7QRU - chains A and B of the 8 polymer chains in the assembly; structure by electron microscopy, 2.24 A resolution.

[Chain A]
Protein: Na+/H+ antiporter subunit A
Source organism: Alkalihalophilus pseudofirmus
UniProtKB: A0A1Q9PN15 (A0A1Q9PN15_ALKPS); residue numbers follow UniProt; this construct covers 1-805
Sequence (805 residues; numbered 1 to 805; the number before each row is that of its first residue):
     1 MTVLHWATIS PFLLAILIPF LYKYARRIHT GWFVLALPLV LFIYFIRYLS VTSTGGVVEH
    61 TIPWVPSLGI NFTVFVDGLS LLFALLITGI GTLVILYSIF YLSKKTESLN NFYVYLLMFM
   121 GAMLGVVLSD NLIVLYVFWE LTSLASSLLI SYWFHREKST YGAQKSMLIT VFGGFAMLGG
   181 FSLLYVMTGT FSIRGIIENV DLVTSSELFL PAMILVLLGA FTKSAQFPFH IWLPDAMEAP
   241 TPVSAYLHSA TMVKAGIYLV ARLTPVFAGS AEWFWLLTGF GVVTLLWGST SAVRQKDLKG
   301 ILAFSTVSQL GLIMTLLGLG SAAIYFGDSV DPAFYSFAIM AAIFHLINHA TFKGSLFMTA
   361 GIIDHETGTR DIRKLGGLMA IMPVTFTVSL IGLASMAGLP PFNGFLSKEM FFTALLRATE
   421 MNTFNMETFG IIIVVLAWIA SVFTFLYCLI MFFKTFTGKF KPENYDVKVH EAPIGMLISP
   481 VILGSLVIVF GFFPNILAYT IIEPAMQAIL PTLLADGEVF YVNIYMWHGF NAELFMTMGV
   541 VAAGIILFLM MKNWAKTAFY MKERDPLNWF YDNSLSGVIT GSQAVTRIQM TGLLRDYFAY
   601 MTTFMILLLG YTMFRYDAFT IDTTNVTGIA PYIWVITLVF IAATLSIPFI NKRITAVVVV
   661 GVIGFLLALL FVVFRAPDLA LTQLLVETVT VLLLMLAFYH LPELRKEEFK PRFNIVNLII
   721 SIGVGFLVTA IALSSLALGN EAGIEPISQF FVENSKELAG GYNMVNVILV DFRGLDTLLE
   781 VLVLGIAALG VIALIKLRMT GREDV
Sequence notes: conflict Arg47 (Gln in A0A1Q9PN15), Val51 (Ile in A0A1Q9PN15), Thr423 (Val in A0A1Q9PN15), Lys461 (Gln in A0A1Q9PN15), Ile509 (Val in A0A1Q9PN15), Leu513 (Val in A0A1Q9PN15), Val519 (Leu in A0A1Q9PN15), Thr603 (Ala in A0A1Q9PN15)
Ligand contacts: 1,2-Distearoyl-sn-glycerophosphoethanolamine (3PE): Pro19, Tyr22, Lys23, Asn110, Asn111, Val114, Tyr115, Met118, Leu141, Leu144, Leu148
From the paper describing this entry:
  - conformationally variable residues (loop rearrangement, side-chain flip): Phe119, Tyr246 to Met252, Lys408, Glu409, Glu687
  - contacts within the chain: His248-Thr306 (hydrogen bond)
  - mutagenesis - H248A: abolished growth in response to salt-tolerant growth

[Chain B]
Protein: Na(+)/H(+) antiporter subunit B
Source organism: Alkalihalophilus pseudofirmus
UniProtKB: A0A1Q9PN06 (A0A1Q9PN06_ALKPS); residues 1-144 here = UniProt positions 1-144
Sequence (144 residues; numbered 1 to 144; the number before each row is that of its first residue):
     1 MKNLKSNDVL LHSVTRVVTF IILAFSVYLF FAGHNNPGGG FIGGLMTASA LLLMYLGFDM
    61 KSIKKAIPFD FTKMIAFGLL LAIITGFGGL LVGDPYLTQY FEYYQIPILG ETELTTALPF
   121 DLGIYLVVVG IALTIILTIA EDDM
Disordered / not traced: 1-4
Sequence notes: conflict Ile84 (Val in A0A1Q9PN06)
Ligand contacts: 1,2-Distearoyl-sn-glycerophosphoethanolamine (3PE): Ser13, Val14, Arg16, Val17, Phe20, Ile21
From the paper describing this entry:
  - conformationally variable residues (side-chain flip): Phe41

[Interface between chain A and chain B]
Contacting residue pairs - 73 pairs, chain A then chain B:
  Asp678(A) with Pro37(B); Gly38(B), hydrogen bond (side chain-backbone); Ile42(B)
  Leu681(A) with Pro37(B), hydrophobic; Ile42(B), hydrophobic
  Thr682(A) with Phe41(B); Ile42(B)
  Leu685(A) with Ile42(B); Leu45(B), hydrophobic; Met46(B), hydrophobic; Ser49(B)
  Val686(A) with Phe41(B), hydrophobic
  Val689(A) with Ile136(B), hydrophobic
  Leu692(A) with Leu52(B), hydrophobic
  Leu693(A) with Ile139(B), hydrophobic
  Leu696(A) with Ile136(B); Ile139(B), hydrophobic
  His700(A) with Asp142(B), salt bridge
  Lys756(A) with Tyr103(B), hydrogen bond
  Glu757(A) with Phe101(B)
  Leu758(A) with Phe101(B)
  Ala759(A) with His34(B), hydrogen bond (backbone-side chain); Phe101(B)
  Gly760(A) with His34(B); Phe101(B); Glu113(B)
  Gly761(A) with His34(B); Asn35(B)
  Tyr762(A) with His34(B), hydrogen bond (backbone-backbone); Asn35(B), hydrogen bond (backbone-side chain)
  Asn763(A) with Gly33(B), hydrogen bond (side chain-backbone); His34(B), hydrogen bond (backbone-backbone); Asn35(B); Asn36(B), hydrogen bond (side chain-backbone); Pro37(B)
  Asn766(A) with Gly33(B), hydrogen bond (side chain-backbone); His34(B), hydrogen bond; Gly38(B), hydrogen bond (side chain-backbone); Gly39(B)
  Val767(A) with His34(B)
  Val770(A) with His34(B); Gln99(B), hydrogen bond (backbone-side chain); Ala117(B), hydrophobic; Phe120(B), hydrophobic; Asp121(B)
  Asp771(A) with Gln99(B)
  Gly774(A) with Leu97(B); Phe120(B)
  Leu775(A) with Leu97(B)
  Thr777(A) with Phe41(B)
  Leu778(A) with Ala82(B), hydrophobic; Tyr96(B)
  Glu780(A) with Phe41(B)
  Val781(A) with Phe41(B), hydrophobic; Leu79(B), hydrophobic; Ile124(B), hydrophobic; Val127(B)
  Leu784(A) with Phe41(B), hydrophobic; Ile131(B)
  Gly785(A) with Ile75(B); Ile131(B)
  Ala788(A) with Ile75(B), hydrophobic; Ile131(B), hydrophobic; Ile135(B), hydrophobic
  Ile792(A) with Thr72(B); Thr134(B); Thr138(B)
  Ile795(A) with Thr138(B); Ile139(B), hydrophobic; Asp142(B); Met144(B)
  Arg798(A) with Asp142(B), salt bridge; Met144(B), hydrogen bond (side chain-backbone)
Other interface residues (no listed pair), chain A (40 interface residues in all): Pro677, Leu782, Ala787, Leu789, Val791, Lys796
Other interface residues (no listed pair), chain B (41 interface residues in all): Leu29, Leu56, Ile83, Val128, Ala140

[Overview]
40 residues of chain A face 41 of chain B across their interface; the contacts include 13 hydrogen bonds and 2
salt bridges. Polar pairs include His700(A)-Asp142(B), Arg798(A)-Asp142(B) and Asp678(A)-Gly38(B). The paper
reports that H248A of chain A abolishes growth in response to salt-tolerant growth; conformational variability
at Phe119(A), Tyr246(A) and Phe41(B) among others.
Here chain A is Na+/H+ antiporter subunit A and chain B is Na(+)/H(+) antiporter subunit B, both from
Alkalihalophilus pseudofirmus. Entry 7QRU (Structure of Bacillus pseudofirmus Mrp antiporter complex, monomer)
was determined by electron microscopy.
